PDB entry 6FHS | electron microscopy, 3.75 A resolution | chains B and F of the 10 polymer chains in the assembly

[Chain B]
Molecule: RuvB-like helicase
From: Chaetomium thermophilum var. thermophilum DSM 1495
Notes: EC 3.6.4.12
UniProtKB: G0RYI5 (G0RYI5_CHATD); residue numbers follow UniProt; this construct covers 1-462
Chain sequence (462 residues; each row starts with the number of its first residue):
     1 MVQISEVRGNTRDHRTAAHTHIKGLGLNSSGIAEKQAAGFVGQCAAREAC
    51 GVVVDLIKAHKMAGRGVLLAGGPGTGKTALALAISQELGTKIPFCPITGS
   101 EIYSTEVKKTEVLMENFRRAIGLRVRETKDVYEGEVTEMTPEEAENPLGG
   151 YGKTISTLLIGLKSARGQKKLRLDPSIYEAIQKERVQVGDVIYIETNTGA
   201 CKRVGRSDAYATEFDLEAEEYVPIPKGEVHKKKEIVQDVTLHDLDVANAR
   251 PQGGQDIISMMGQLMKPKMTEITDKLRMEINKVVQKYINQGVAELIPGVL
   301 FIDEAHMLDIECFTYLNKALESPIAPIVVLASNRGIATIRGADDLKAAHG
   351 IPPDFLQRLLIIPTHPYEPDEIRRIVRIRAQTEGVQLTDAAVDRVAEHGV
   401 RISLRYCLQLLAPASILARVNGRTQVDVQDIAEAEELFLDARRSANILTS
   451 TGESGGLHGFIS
Not modelled in the structure: 1-13, 145-155
Ligand contacts: ADP (adenosine-5'-diphosphate): A18, H19, H21, G39, F40, V41, G72, P73, G74, T75, G76, K77, T78, A79, Y367, I375, R405, L408

[Chain F]
Molecule: RuvB-like helicase
From: Chaetomium thermophilum var. thermophilum DSM 1495
Notes: EC 3.6.4.12
UniProtKB: G0RYC2 (G0RYC2_CHATD); numbering as in UniProt (aligned over 1-488)
Chain sequence (488 residues; each row starts with the number of its first residue):
     1 MAAPLVTSVTETKELRGLNLIAAHSHIRGLGVDADTLEPRPSSQGLVGQE
    51 KARKAAAVVLEMIKQGKIAGRAVLIAGPPSTGKTAIAMGMAQSLGQDVPF
   101 TTLAASEIFSLEMSKTEALTQAFRKSIGVRIKEESEIMEGEVVEIQIDRS
   151 VTGGAKQGKLTIKTTDMEAIYDMGSKMIDAMTKERVMAGDIISIDKSSGK
   201 ITKLGRSYARSRDYDAMGVDTKFLQCPEGELQKRKEVVHTVSLHEIDVIN
   251 SRTQGFLALFSGDTGEIRSEIRDQINTKVAEWKEEGKAEIVPGVLFIDEV
   301 HMLDIECFSYINRALESDLAPIVIMASNRGVSRIRGTDYKSPHGLPLDFL
   351 DRVVIINTHPYTPDELRQILSIRAQEEEVDLTPDALALLTKIGQEAGLRY
   401 ASNLITTSQLIAAKRRAKQVGVEDVQRSFKLFYDPARSVRFVQESEKRLI
   451 GNDGVVDFSYQGAAEAAAPTLPAAAPVDPVGGEKMDMS
Not modelled in the structure: 1-16, 151-155, 459-488
Ligand contacts: ADP (adenosine-5'-diphosphate): A23, H24, H26, I27, G45, L46, V47, G48, Q49, P78, P79, S80, T81, G82, K83, T84, A85, N328, Y361, I369, L398, R399

[How chain B and chain F interact]
Pairs across the interface (132):
  E48(B) - R427(F)  salt bridge
  E48(B) - L431(F)
  A49(B) - F432(F)
  V52(B) - T407(F)
  V52(B) - L410(F)
  V52(B) - F432(F)  hydrophobic
  D55(B) - L410(F)
  D55(B) - K414(F)  salt bridge
  L56(B) - T406(F)
  L56(B) - L410(F)
  K61(B) - E378(F)  salt bridge
  M62(B) - L20(F)
  A63(B) - L20(F)
  A63(B) - I21(F)
  A63(B) - A22(F)
  R65(B) - R373(F)
  R65(B) - E377(F)  salt bridge
  R65(B) - N403(F)  hydrogen bond
  R65(B) - T406(F)
  A70(B) - F441(F)  hydrophobic
  G71(B) - L449(F)
  G72(B) - L449(F)
  P73(B) - R448(F)  hydrogen bond (backbone-side chain)
  P73(B) - D457(F)
  T75(B) - R448(F)
  S104(B) - L111(F)
  V107(B) - L111(F)
  K108(B) - E107(F)  hydrogen bond (side chain-backbone)
  K108(B) - F109(F)
  K108(B) - S110(F)
  T110(B) - S106(F)  hydrogen bond (side chain-backbone)
  T110(B) - E107(F)
  Y132(B) - D215(F)
  T157(B) - Y214(F)  hydrogen bond
  L171(B) - D215(F)
  L171(B) - A216(F)  hydrophobic
  R172(B) - D213(F)  hydrogen bond (side chain-backbone)
  R172(B) - D215(F)
  R172(B) - A216(F)  hydrogen bond (backbone-backbone)
  L173(B) - Y214(F)
  D174(B) - Y214(F)
  D174(B) - A216(F)  hydrogen bond (backbone-backbone)
  D174(B) - M217(F)
  D174(B) - G218(F)
  P175(B) - Y214(F)
  S176(B) - G218(F)
  I177(B) - A216(F)
  I177(B) - M217(F)
  I177(B) - G218(F)
  E179(B) - R185(F)  salt bridge
  T196(B) - D215(F)
  T196(B) - M217(F)
  T198(B) - V219(F)
  G199(B) - M217(F)
  G199(B) - V219(F)
  R250(B) - D263(F)  salt bridge
  T270(B) - S261(F)
  T270(B) - G262(F)
  T270(B) - D263(F)
  E271(B) - S110(F)
  E271(B) - E112(F)
  E271(B) - M113(F)
  E271(B) - S261(F)
  E271(B) - G262(F)
  I272(B) - S261(F)
  T273(B) - L259(F)  hydrogen bond (side chain-backbone)
  T273(B) - F260(F)  hydrogen bond (side chain-backbone)
  K275(B) - E245(F)  salt bridge
  K275(B) - L259(F)
  K275(B) - F260(F)
  L276(B) - F260(F)
  E279(B) - F260(F)
  N281(B) - L18(F)
  V284(B) - L18(F)  hydrophobic
  Q285(B) - G17(F)  hydrogen bond (side chain-backbone)
  Q285(B) - L18(F)
  Y287(B) - K222(F)  hydrogen bond
  L295(B) - L18(F)
  I310(B) - M302(F)
  I310(B) - R329(F)
  E311(B) - S106(F)  hydrogen bond (backbone-side chain)
  E311(B) - M302(F)
  E311(B) - R335(F)  salt bridge
  T314(B) - S106(F)
  T314(B) - E299(F)
  T314(B) - M302(F)
  K318(B) - A104(F)
  E321(B) - A22(F)
  E321(B) - H24(F)  salt bridge
  E321(B) - T84(F)
  E321(B) - R399(F)  salt bridge
  S322(B) - A22(F)
  P323(B) - N19(F)
  P323(B) - L20(F)  hydrogen bond (backbone-backbone)
  I324(B) - L18(F)  hydrophobic
  N333(B) - L449(F)
  N333(B) - I450(F)
  R334(B) - L449(F)
  R334(B) - I450(F)
  G335(B) - V442(F)
  G335(B) - L449(F)
  G335(B) - I450(F)  hydrogen bond (backbone-backbone)
  I336(B) - V442(F)
  I336(B) - Q443(F)
  I336(B) - G451(F)
  A337(B) - G451(F)
  D344(B) - R333(F)  salt bridge
  L345(B) - R329(F)
  H349(B) - S438(F)  hydrogen bond
  H349(B) - V442(F)
  D354(B) - N328(F)  hydrogen bond
  L356(B) - P435(F)
  Q357(B) - S80(F)  hydrogen bond
  Q357(B) - R399(F)
  Q357(B) - P435(F)
  R358(B) - R399(F)
  R358(B) - N403(F)  hydrogen bond (backbone-side chain)
  L360(B) - N403(F)
  L360(B) - F432(F)  hydrophobic
  I361(B) - F432(F)
  I361(B) - Y433(F)  hydrogen bond (backbone-backbone)
  I361(B) - S438(F)
  I362(B) - F432(F)  hydrophobic
  P363(B) - Y433(F)  hydrophobic
  H365(B) - F441(F)
  P366(B) - R448(F)
  V400(B) - F458(F)
  R401(B) - F458(F)
  I402(B) - D457(F)
  I402(B) - F458(F)
  S403(B) - D457(F)
  R442(B) - V456(F)  hydrogen bond (side chain-backbone)
Other interface residues (no listed pair), chain B (90 interface residues in all): S29, G31, A45, V53, A59, H60, T105, N197, L241, A249, I288, Y315, N317, T338, A348
Other interface residues (no listed pair), chain F (72 interface residues in all): P79, T102, R212, T221, Y400, I411, V439, N452, V455

[In short]
Chain B and chain F form an interface of 90 and 72 residues respectively, with 21 hydrogen bonds and 11 salt
bridges. Among the polar pairs are E48(B)-R427(F), D55(B)-K414(F) and K61(B)-E378(F). Bound to chain B: ADP.
Ligands of chain F: ADP.
Chain B is RuvB-like helicase and chain F is RuvB-like helicase, both from Chaetomium thermophilum var.
thermophilum DSM 1495; the structure, CryoEM Structure of INO80core, was determined by electron microscopy,
deposited together with 6FML.
